4X4H - chains C and E of the 6 polymer chains in the assembly; structure by X-ray diffraction, 2.80 A resolution.

== Chain C ==
Protein: Regulatory protein
Organism: Enterobacter sp. RFL1396
UniProtKB: Q8GGH0 (Q8GGH0_9ENTR); residue numbers follow UniProt; this construct covers 1-79
Amino-acid sequence (82 residues; numbered -2 to 79; the number before each row is that of its first residue; numbers below 1 keep their minus sign (Gly-2 is residue -2)):
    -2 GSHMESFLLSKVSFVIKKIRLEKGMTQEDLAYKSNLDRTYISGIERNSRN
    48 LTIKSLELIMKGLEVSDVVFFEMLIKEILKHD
Not modelled in the structure: -2 to 1, 79
Sequence notes: expression tag (-2 to 0)

== Chain E ==
Molecule: 35-nt DNA strand
Sequence (35 nucleotides; each row starts with the number of its first residue):
     1 ATGTGACTTATAGTCCGTGTGATTATAGTCAACAT

== Interface between chain C and chain E ==
Contacting residue pairs (11):
  Arg17(C) - DG17(E)  salt bridge to the phosphate
  Thr23(C) - DC16(E)  phosphate contact
  Thr23(C) - DG17(E)  phosphate contact
  Gln24(C) - DG17(E)  hydrogen bond to the phosphate
  Gln24(C) - DT18(E)  hydrogen bond to the phosphate
  Thr36(C) - DG19(E)  base contact
  Thr36(C) - DT20(E)  base contact
  Ser39(C) - DT18(E)  hydrogen bond to the phosphate
  Arg43(C) - DT18(E)  sugar contact
  Arg43(C) - DG19(E)  salt bridge to the phosphate
  Thr49(C) - DA27(E)  sugar contact
Other interface residues (no listed pair), chain C (9 interface residues in all): Lys14, Lys51

== Summary ==
Chain C and chain E form an interface of 9 and 6 residues respectively, with 3 hydrogen bonds and 2 salt
bridges. Polar pairs include Gln24(C)-DG17(E), Gln24(C)-DT18(E) and Ser39(C)-DT18(E).
Here chain C is Regulatory protein (Enterobacter sp. RFL1396) and chain E is a 35-nt DNA strand. Entry 4X4H
(RADIATION DAMAGE TO THE NUCLEOPROTEIN COMPLEX C.Esp1396I: DOSE (DWD) 35.7 MGy) was determined by X-ray
diffraction, deposited together with 4X4B, 4X4C, 4X4D, 4X4E, 4X4F, 4X4G and 4X4I.
